PDB entry 6SG9 | electron microscopy, 3.10 A resolution | chains CA and DF of the 53 polymer chains in the assembly

[Chain CA]
Molecule: 9S rRNA
Source organism: Trypanosoma brucei brucei
Sequence (802 nucleotides; numbered 1 to 802; the number before each row is that of its first residue):
     1 UAAAUUAUGGUCAAUUGUUAGUAUUCAUAUUAAUUUUUUUAAAUGUUUUA
    51 UCAUUUUAUAAAGGUUUAUUUUUGAAAGAUUUUUUGUAUAAAAUUUUAGG
   101 AAUAGUUAAUAAUAAUUUAUAAUUUUGAUUAGAUUGUUUUGUUAAUGCUA
   151 UUAGAUGGGUGUGGAAAAAUAAAAAAAAUAAUUAAUAUAUAUCAAUAAUA
   201 AAUUAAAUUAAUCUAUUAGUCAGAAAUGGAUGCCAGCCGUUGCGGUAAUU
   251 UCUAUGCUUUUAAAUAUUAUACAAUUAUCAUAUUAAAUUGUUAAGUGUUG
   301 AUUUAACCAAUAAAAAUAUAAAUAAUUUUUAUUUGUUUUUAAACACCAUU
   351 AGGUAUAUGCAAAUAUAAAAUUAUAGUAAUUAUAAAUUAUAUUAUAUUAU
   401 AUUUAUUCAUAUAAUUAAUAGGAUAAUAUUUGUAGUUUUUGAUACCAUGA
   451 UAAGGAUUAUAAAUUGAAAGUGUUAAUAUCAUAAUCAAAAUUUAUUAUUU
   501 AUAUUAAAUAUGUAUGUGUAGAUAAAAUAAGAAAUUAAAAAGGUAUUGUU
   551 GCCCACCAAUUUUUAAAUUAUAUUAUAUUAUAUUUAUUCAUAUAAUUAAU
   601 AGGAUAAUAUUUGUAGUUUUUGAUACCAUGAUAAGGAUUAUAAAUUGAAA
   651 GUGUUAAUAUCAUAAUCAAAAUUUAUUAUUUAUAUUAAAUAUGUAUGUGU
   701 AGAUAAAAUAAGAAAUUAAAAAGGUAUUGUUGCCCACCAAUUUUUAUAAU
   751 AAAAAUAACGUGCAGUAAUUAAUAUAUUUAUAAAAAUAUAUUUUUUUUUU
   801 UA
Disordered / not traced: 1-383, 530-802

[Chain DF]
Name: mS53
Source organism: Trypanosoma brucei brucei
Chain sequence (666 residues; row label = number of the first residue in the row):
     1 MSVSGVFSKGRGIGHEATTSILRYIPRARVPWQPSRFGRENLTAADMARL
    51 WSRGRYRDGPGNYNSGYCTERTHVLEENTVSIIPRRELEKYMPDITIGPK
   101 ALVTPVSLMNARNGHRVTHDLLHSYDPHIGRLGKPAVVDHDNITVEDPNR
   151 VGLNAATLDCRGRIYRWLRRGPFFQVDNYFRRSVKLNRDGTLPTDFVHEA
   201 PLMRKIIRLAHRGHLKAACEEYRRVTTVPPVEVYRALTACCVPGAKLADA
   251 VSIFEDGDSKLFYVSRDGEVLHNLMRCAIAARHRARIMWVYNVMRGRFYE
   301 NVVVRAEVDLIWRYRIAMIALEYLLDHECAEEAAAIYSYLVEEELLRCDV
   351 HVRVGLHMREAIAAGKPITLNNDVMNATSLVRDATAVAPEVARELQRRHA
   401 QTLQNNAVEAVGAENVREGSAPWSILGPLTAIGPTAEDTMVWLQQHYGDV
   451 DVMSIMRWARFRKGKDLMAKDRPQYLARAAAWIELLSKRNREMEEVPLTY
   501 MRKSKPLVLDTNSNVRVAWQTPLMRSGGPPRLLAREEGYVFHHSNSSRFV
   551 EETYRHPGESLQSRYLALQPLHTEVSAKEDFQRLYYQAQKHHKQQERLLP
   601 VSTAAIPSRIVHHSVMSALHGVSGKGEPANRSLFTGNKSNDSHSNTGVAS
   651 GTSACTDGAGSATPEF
Disordered / not traced: 1-84, 131-146, 414-418, 597-666

[Chain CA / chain DF interface]
Residue-residue contacts (27; chain CA residue first):
  A417(CA) - Cys160(DF)  sugar contact
  A417(CA) - Arg161(DF)  hydrogen bond to the phosphate
  A418(CA) - Cys160(DF)  phosphate contact
  A418(CA) - Arg161(DF)  salt bridge to the phosphate
  A418(CA) - Gly162(DF)  hydrogen bond to the phosphate
  U419(CA) - Gly162(DF)  phosphate contact
  U419(CA) - Arg169(DF)  salt bridge to the phosphate
  A420(CA) - His128(DF)  hydrogen bond to the base
  A420(CA) - Arg166(DF)  salt bridge to the phosphate
  A420(CA) - Arg169(DF)  salt bridge to the phosphate
  G421(CA) - Arg166(DF)  salt bridge to the phosphate
  G422(CA) - Asp177(DF)  hydrogen bond to the sugar
  G422(CA) - Arg181(DF)  hydrogen bond to the sugar
  A423(CA) - Arg181(DF)  hydrogen bond to the sugar
  A423(CA) - Ser259(DF)  hydrogen bond to the sugar
  A423(CA) - Lys260(DF)  base contact
  U424(CA) - Ser259(DF)  sugar contact
  U424(CA) - Arg297(DF)  hydrogen bond to the phosphate
  U424(CA) - Tyr299(DF)  hydrogen bond to the phosphate
  A425(CA) - Arg297(DF)  salt bridge to the phosphate
  A425(CA) - Tyr299(DF)  sugar contact
  A426(CA) - Phe298(DF)  stacking on the base
  A426(CA) - Tyr299(DF)  phosphate contact
  A426(CA) - Val303(DF)  sugar contact
  U431(CA) - Pro127(DF)  phosphate contact
  U431(CA) - His128(DF)  sugar contact
  G432(CA) - Pro127(DF)  phosphate contact
Also at the interface, not in a pair above, chain CA (14 interface residues in all): U427, U429
Also at the interface, not in a pair above, chain DF (20 interface residues in all): Gly130, Asp159, Arg188, Tyr263, Val302

[Summary]
14 residues of chain CA face 20 of chain DF across their interface, with 9 hydrogen bonds, 6 salt bridges and
1 aromatic stacking contact. Among the polar pairs are A420(CA)-His128(DF), G422(CA)-Asp177(DF) and
G422(CA)-Arg181(DF).
Here chain CA is 9S rRNA and chain DF is mS53, both from Trypanosoma brucei brucei. Entry 6SG9 (Head domain of
the mt-SSU assemblosome from Trypanosoma brucei) was determined by electron microscopy together with 6SGB and
6SGA from the same study.
